PDB entry 3ABS | X-ray diffraction, 2.25 A resolution | chains A and C of the 4 polymer chains in the assembly

== Chain A (and C) ==
Name: Ethanolamine ammonia-lyase heavy chain
Source organism: Escherichia coli
Notes: EC 4.3.1.7; chain C of this document is another copy of the same molecule, construct and numbering; everything in this record applies to it too
Reference sequence: P0AEJ6 (EUTB_ECOLI); residues 1-453 here = UniProt positions 1-453
Amino-acid sequence (453 residues; numbered 1 to 453; the number before each row is that of its first residue):
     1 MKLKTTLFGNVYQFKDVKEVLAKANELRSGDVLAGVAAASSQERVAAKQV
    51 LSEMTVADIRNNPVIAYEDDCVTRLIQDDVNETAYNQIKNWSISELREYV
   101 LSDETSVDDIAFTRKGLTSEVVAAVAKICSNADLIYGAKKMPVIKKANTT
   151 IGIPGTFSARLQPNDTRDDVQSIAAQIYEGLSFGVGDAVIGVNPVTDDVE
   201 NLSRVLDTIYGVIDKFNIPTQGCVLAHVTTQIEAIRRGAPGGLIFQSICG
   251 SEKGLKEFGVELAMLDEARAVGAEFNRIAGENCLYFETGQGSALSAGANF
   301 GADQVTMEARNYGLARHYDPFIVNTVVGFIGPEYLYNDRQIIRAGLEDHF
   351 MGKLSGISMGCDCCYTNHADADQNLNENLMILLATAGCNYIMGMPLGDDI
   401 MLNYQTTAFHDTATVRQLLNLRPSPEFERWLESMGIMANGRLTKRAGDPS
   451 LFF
Swiss-Prot annotation at these positions:
  - binding site (substrate): R160 to Q162, N193, E287, D362
  - binding site (adenosylcob(III)alamin): P194, Q246, S295, M401
Ligand contacts:
  - co-(adenin-9-yl-pentyl)-cobalamin (COY): N193, P194, V195, D197, L225, A226, H227, F245, Q246, S247, I248, E257, F258, E287, T288, G289, S292, S295, V326, F329, I330, Y334, M401, L402
  - ethanolamine (ETA): R160, Q162, N193, L225, E287, V326, F329, D362, M392, L402, Y404

== How chain A and chain C interact ==
Pairs across the interface - 54 pairs, chain A then chain C:
  E26(A) - N374(C)
  D103(A) - Q417(C)  hydrogen bond
  D103(A) - R441(C)
  E104(A) - K444(C)  salt bridge
  S130(A) - N374(C)
  S130(A) - E377(C)  hydrogen bond
  N131(A) - N374(C)  hydrogen bond (backbone-side chain)
  N131(A) - E377(C)  hydrogen bond (backbone-side chain)
  N131(A) - N378(C)  hydrogen bond
  A132(A) - E377(C)  hydrogen bond (backbone-side chain)
  A132(A) - M380(C)  hydrophobic
  I135(A) - I381(C)  hydrophobic
  I135(A) - L418(C)  hydrophobic
  Y136(A) - T414(C)
  Y136(A) - Q417(C)  hydrogen bond
  Y136(A) - L418(C)
  K139(A) - L418(C)
  D338(A) - R339(C)  salt bridge
  R339(A) - N337(C)
  R339(A) - D338(C)  salt bridge
  R339(A) - D370(C)  salt bridge
  I342(A) - N378(C)
  L346(A) - N378(C)
  D370(A) - R339(C)  salt bridge
  A371(A) - R339(C)
  N374(A) - E26(C)
  N374(A) - S130(C)
  N374(A) - N131(C)  hydrogen bond (side chain-backbone)
  N374(A) - R343(C)
  E377(A) - S130(C)  hydrogen bond
  E377(A) - N131(C)  hydrogen bond (side chain-backbone)
  E377(A) - A132(C)  hydrogen bond (side chain-backbone)
  N378(A) - N131(C)  hydrogen bond
  N378(A) - I342(C)
  N378(A) - L382(C)
  I381(A) - I135(C)  hydrophobic
  I381(A) - L382(C)  hydrophobic
  I381(A) - T385(C)
  L382(A) - N378(C)
  L382(A) - I381(C)  hydrophobic
  L382(A) - L382(C)  hydrophobic
  T385(A) - I381(C)
  T385(A) - T385(C)
  T385(A) - L418(C)
  T385(A) - L419(C)
  T414(A) - Y136(C)
  Q417(A) - D103(C)  hydrogen bond
  Q417(A) - Y136(C)  hydrogen bond
  L418(A) - I135(C)  hydrophobic
  L418(A) - Y136(C)  hydrophobic
  L418(A) - K139(C)
  L418(A) - T385(C)
  L419(A) - T385(C)
  R441(A) - Y136(C)  hydrogen bond
Also at the interface, not in a pair above, chain A (31 interface residues in all): D133, R343, D372, M380, K444
Also at the interface, not in a pair above, chain C (30 interface residues in all): E104, L346, D372

== In short ==
31 residues of chain A and 30 residues of chain C are in contact; the contacts include 15 hydrogen bonds and 5
salt bridges. Polar contacts include E104(A)-K444(C), D338(A)-R339(C) and R339(A)-D370(C). Bound to chain A:
co-(adenin-9-yl-pentyl)-cobalamin and ethanolamine.
Chain A and chain C are both Ethanolamine ammonia-lyase heavy chain (Escherichia coli); the structure, Crystal
structure of ethanolamine ammonia-lyase from Escherichia coli complexed with adeninylpentylcobalamin and
ethanolamine, was determined by X-ray diffraction together with 3ABO, 3ABQ and 3ABR from the same study.
